Entry 7NKB (electron microscopy, 2.90 A resolution); this record covers chains H and L of the 12 polymer chains in the assembly.

# Chain H
Name: ATP synthase epsilon chain
Organism: Mycolicibacterium smegmatis MC2 155
UniProt: A0R1Z9 (ATPE_MYCS2); residues 1-121 here = UniProt positions 1-121
Amino-acid sequence (121 residues; each row starts with the number of its first residue):
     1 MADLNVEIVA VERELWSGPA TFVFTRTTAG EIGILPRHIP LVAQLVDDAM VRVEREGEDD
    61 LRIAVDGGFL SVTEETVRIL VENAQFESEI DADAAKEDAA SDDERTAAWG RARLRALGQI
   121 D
Unresolved in the structure: 1-2, 121

# Chain L
Name: ATP synthase subunit c
Organism: Mycolicibacterium smegmatis MC2 155
UniProt: A0R205 (A0R205_MYCS2); residues 1-86 here = UniProt positions 1-86
Amino-acid sequence (86 residues; row label = number of the first residue in the row):
     1 MDLDPNAIIT AGALIGGGLI MGGGAIGAGI GDGIAGNALI SGIARQPEAQ GRLFTPFFIT
    61 VGLVEAAYFI NLAFMALFVF ATPGLQ
Unresolved in the structure: 1
From the paper describing this entry:
  - catalytic residues: Glu-65 (proposed by the authors, not directly observed)

# How chain H and chain L interact
Residue-residue contacts (15):
  Phe-22(H) with Pro-47(L); Glu-48(L)
  Phe-24(H) with Gln-46(L)
  Thr-27(H) with Arg-45(L), hydrogen bond
  Ala-29(H) with Arg-45(L)
  Gly-30(H) with Arg-45(L), hydrogen bond (backbone-side chain)
  Glu-31(H) with Arg-45(L), hydrogen bond (backbone-side chain); Arg-52(L), salt bridge
  Ile-32(H) with Arg-45(L); Gln-46(L)
  Gly-33(H) with Arg-45(L), hydrogen bond (backbone-backbone); Gln-46(L)
  Leu-35(H) with Pro-47(L), hydrophobic
  Arg-52(H) with Glu-48(L), salt bridge
  Glu-54(H) with Glu-48(L)

# In short
The interface between chain H and chain L involves 11 residues on one side and 5 on the other, with 4 hydrogen
bonds and 2 salt bridges. Polar pairs include Glu-31(H)/Arg-52(L), Arg-52(H)/Glu-48(L) and
Thr-27(H)/Arg-45(L). The paper reports the catalytic residue Glu-65(L).
Chain H is ATP synthase epsilon chain and chain L is ATP synthase subunit c, both from Mycolicibacterium
smegmatis MC2 155; the structure, Mycobacterium smegmatis ATP synthase rotor state 1, was determined by
electron microscopy together with 7NJK, 7NJL, 7NJM, 7NJN, 7NJO, 7NJP and 20 further entries from the same
study.
